6KZH - chains A and B of the 4 polymer chains in the assembly; structure by X-ray diffraction, 2.65 A resolution.

Chain A (and B):
Molecule: 14-3-3 protein theta
From: Homo sapiens
Notes: chain B of this document is another copy of the same molecule, construct and numbering; everything in this record applies to it too
UniProt: P27348 (1433T_HUMAN); residues 2-234 here = UniProt positions 2-234
Sequence (263 residues; numbered -28 to 234; the number before each row is that of its first residue; numbers below 1 keep their minus sign (Met-28 is residue -28)):
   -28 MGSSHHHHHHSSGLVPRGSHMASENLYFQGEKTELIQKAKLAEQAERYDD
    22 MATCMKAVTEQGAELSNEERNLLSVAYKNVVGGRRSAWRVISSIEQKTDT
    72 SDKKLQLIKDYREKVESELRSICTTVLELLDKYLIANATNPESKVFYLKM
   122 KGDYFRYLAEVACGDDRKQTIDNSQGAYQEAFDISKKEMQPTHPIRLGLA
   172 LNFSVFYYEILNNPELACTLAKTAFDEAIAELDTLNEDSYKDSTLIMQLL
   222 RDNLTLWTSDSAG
Not modelled in the structure: -28 to -1, 70, 231-234 (chain B: -28 to -1, 231-234)
Differences from the reference sequence: expression tag (-28 to 1)
Swiss-Prot annotation at these positions:
  - site (Interaction with phosphoserine on interacting protein): Arg56, Arg127
  - modified residue: Lys3 (N6-acetyllysine), Lys49 (N6-acetyllysine), Lys68 (N6-acetyllysine), Tyr82 (3'-nitrotyrosine), Ser92 (Phosphoserine), Tyr104 (3'-nitrotyrosine), Lys115 (N6-acetyllysine), Ser232 (Phosphoserine)
  - cross-link: Lys49 (Glycyl lysine isopeptide (Lys-Gly) (interchain with G-Cter in SUMO2))

Chain A / chain B interface:
Residue-residue contacts (32; chain A residue first):
  Glu5(A) - Leu78(B)
  Leu12(A) - Ile65(B)  hydrophobic
  Leu12(A) - Ile79(B)  hydrophobic
  Leu12(A) - Tyr82(B)  hydrophobic
  Ala13(A) - Tyr82(B)
  Gln15(A) - Val61(B)
  Gln15(A) - Ile65(B)
  Ala16(A) - Ala58(B)
  Ala16(A) - Val61(B)
  Ala16(A) - Ile62(B)  hydrophobic
  Arg18(A) - Ala58(B)
  Arg18(A) - Tyr82(B)  hydrogen bond
  Arg18(A) - Val86(B)
  Arg18(A) - Glu89(B)  salt bridge
  Asp21(A) - Tyr82(B)  hydrogen bond
  Asp21(A) - Lys85(B)
  Ala58(A) - Ala16(B)
  Val61(A) - Gln15(B)
  Ile62(A) - Leu12(B)  hydrophobic
  Ile62(A) - Ala16(B)  hydrophobic
  Ile65(A) - Gln15(B)
  Lys75(A) - Gln8(B)
  Leu78(A) - Glu5(B)
  Leu78(A) - Gln8(B)
  Leu78(A) - Lys9(B)
  Ile79(A) - Leu12(B)  hydrophobic
  Tyr82(A) - Ala13(B)
  Tyr82(A) - Arg18(B)  hydrogen bond
  Tyr82(A) - Asp21(B)  hydrogen bond
  Lys85(A) - Asp21(B)
  Val86(A) - Arg18(B)
  Glu89(A) - Arg18(B)  salt bridge
Other interface residues (no listed pair), chain A (21 interface residues in all): Gln8, Lys9, Arg55
Other interface residues (no listed pair), chain B (20 interface residues in all): Lys75

In short:
21 residues of chain A face 20 of chain B across their interface; the contacts include 4 hydrogen bonds and 2
salt bridges. Among the polar pairs are Arg18(A)-Glu89(B), Arg18(A)-Tyr82(B) and Asp21(A)-Tyr82(B).
Chain A and chain B are both 14-3-3 protein theta (Homo sapiens); the structure, 14-3-3 protein in Complex
with CIC S173 phosphorylated peptide, was determined by X-ray diffraction.
